4KJJ - chain A; structure by X-ray diffraction, 1.15 A resolution.

[Chain A]
Name: Dihydrofolate reductase
Source organism: Escherichia coli
Notes: EC 1.5.1.3
UniProtKB: P0ABQ4 (DYR_ECOLI); numbering as in UniProt (aligned over 1-159)
Amino-acid sequence (159 residues; each row starts with the number of its first residue):
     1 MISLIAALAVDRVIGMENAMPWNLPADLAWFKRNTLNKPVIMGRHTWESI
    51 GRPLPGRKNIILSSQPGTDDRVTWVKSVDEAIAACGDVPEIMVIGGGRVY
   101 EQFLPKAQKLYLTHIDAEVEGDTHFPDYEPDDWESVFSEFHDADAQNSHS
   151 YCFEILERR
Ligand contacts:
  - folic acid (FOL): Ile5, Ala6, Ala7, Met20, Pro25, Asp27, Leu28, Ala29, Trp30, Phe31, Lys32, Thr46, Ile50, Leu54, Pro55, Arg57, Ile94, Tyr100, Thr113
  - NADP (NAP; NADP nicotinamide-adenine-dinucleotide phosphate): Ala6, Ala7, Ile14, Gly15, Met16, Asn18, Ala19, Met20, Trp22, Gly43, Arg44, His45, Thr46, Ser49, Leu62, Ser63, Ser64, Gln65, Lys76, Ser77, Val78, Ile94, Gly95, Gly96, Gly97, Arg98, Val99, Tyr100, Gln102, Asp122, Thr123
Swiss-Prot annotation at these positions:
  - binding site (substrate): Ile5, Asp27, Arg52, Arg57, Thr113
  - binding site (NADP(+)): Ala7, Val13 to Ala19, His45, Thr46, Ser63, Ser64, Lys76, Gly95 to Gln102
  - natural variant: Leu28 (L28R: In strain: B[RT500] isozyme 2), Trp30 (W30G: In strain: 1810), Glu154 (E154K: In strain: B[MB1428]; E154Q: In strain: 1810)
  - mutagenesis: Met16 (M16F/S: Increases catalytic rate about 2-fold; M16N: Increases catalytic rate about 2-fold. Increases catalytic rate about 7-fold; when associated with L-20; Y-42; F-92; A-85 and S-152), Met20 (M20I/V: Increases catalytic rate 2-fold; M20L: Increases catalytic rate 2.5-fold. Increases catalytic rate about 7-fold; when associated with N-16; Y-42; F-92; A-85 and S-152), Met42 (M42V: Increases catalytic rate almost 2-fold; M42Y: Increases catalytic rate almost 2-fold. Increases catalytic rate about 7-fold; when associated with N-16; L-20; A-85; F-92 and S-152), Cys85 (C85A: Decreases catalytic rate by one third. Increases catalytic rate about 7-fold; when associated with N-16; L-20; Y-42; F-92 and S-152), Met92 (M92F: No effect. Increases catalytic rate about 7-fold; when associated with N-16; L-20; Y-42; A-85 and S-152; M92L: No effect), Cys152 (C152S: Increases catalytic rate 1.5-fold. Increases catalytic rate about 7-fold; when associated with N-16; L-20; Y-42; A-85 and F-92)
From the paper describing this entry:
  - mutagenesis - G121V: decreased catalytic activity (citing earlier work)

[In short]
Chain A binds folic acid and NADP. From UniProt: 5 substrate-binding residues, 21 NADP+-binding residues and 6
mutagenesis sites. From the paper: G121V reduces catalytic activity.
Chain A is Dihydrofolate reductase (Escherichia coli); the structure, Cryogenic WT DHFR, was determined by
X-ray diffraction, deposited together with 4KJK and 4KJL.
